Entry 5TS1 (X-ray diffraction, 2.30 A resolution); this record covers chains A and B of the 3 polymer chains in the assembly.

Chain A:
Molecule: H-2 class I histocompatibility antigen, K-D alpha chain
From: Mus musculus
UniProt: P01902 (HA1D_MOUSE); residues 2-276 here correspond to UniProt positions 23-297 (UniProt number = residue number + 21)
Sequence (275 residues; each row starts with the number of its first residue):
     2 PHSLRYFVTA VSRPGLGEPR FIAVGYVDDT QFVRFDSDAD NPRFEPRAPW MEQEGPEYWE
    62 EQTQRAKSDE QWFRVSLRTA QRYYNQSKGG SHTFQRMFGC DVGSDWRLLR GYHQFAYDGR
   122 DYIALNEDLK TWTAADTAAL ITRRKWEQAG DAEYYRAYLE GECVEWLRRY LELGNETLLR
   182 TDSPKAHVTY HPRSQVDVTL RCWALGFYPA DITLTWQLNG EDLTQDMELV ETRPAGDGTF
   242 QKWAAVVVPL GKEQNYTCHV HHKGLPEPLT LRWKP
Disordered / not traced: 275-276
Construct notes: conflict H114 (Gln135 in P01902), P276 (Leu297 in P01902)
Disulfides: C101-C164, C203-C259
UniProt features mapped onto this chain:
  - region: K275 (Connecting peptide)
  - glycosylation (N-linked (GlcNAc...) asparagine): N86, N176, N256

Chain B:
Molecule: Beta-2-microglobulin
From: Homo sapiens
UniProt: P61769 (B2MG_HUMAN); residues 1-99 here correspond to UniProt positions 21-119 (UniProt number = residue number + 20)
Sequence (100 residues; row label = number of the first residue in the row; numbering starts at 0):
     0 MIQRTPKIQV YSRHPAENGK SNFLNCYVSG FHPSDIEVDL LKNGERIEKV EHSDLSFSKD
    60 WSFYLLYYTE FTPTEKDEYA CRVNHVTLSQ PKIVKWDRDM
Construct notes: initiating methionine (0)
Disulfides: C25-C80
UniProt features mapped onto this chain:
  - modified residue: Q2 (Pyrrolidone carboxylic acid)
  - glycosylation: I1 (N-linked (Glc) (glycation) isoleucine), K19 (N-linked (Glc) (glycation) lysine), K41 (N-linked (Glc) (glycation) lysine), K48 (N-linked (Glc) (glycation) lysine), K58 (N-linked (Glc) (glycation) lysine), K91 (N-linked (Glc) (glycation) lysine), K94 (N-linked (Glc) (glycation) lysine)

Chain A / chain B interface:
Contacting residue pairs - 54 pairs, chain A then chain B:
  F8(A) with S55(B); F56(B)
  V9(A) with F56(B)
  T10(A) with F56(B); F62(B)
  V12(A) with S33(B)
  V25(A) with D53(B); L54(B)
  Y27(A) with S55(B); Y63(B)
  Q32(A) with D53(B), hydrogen bond
  R35(A) with D53(B), salt bridge
  R48(A) with D53(B), salt bridge
  H93(A) with M0(B)
  T94(A) with H31(B)
  Q96(A) with H31(B), hydrogen bond; F56(B); W60(B), hydrogen bond (side chain-backbone); F62(B)
  R97(A) with F56(B)
  M98(A) with W60(B)
  Q115(A) with W60(B)
  F116(A) with W60(B)
  A117(A) with W60(B), hydrophobic
  D119(A) with M0(B); I1(B), hydrogen bond (backbone-backbone); H31(B)
  G120(A) with I1(B); R3(B); H31(B), hydrogen bond (backbone-side chain)
  R121(A) with M0(B); I1(B)
  D122(A) with W60(B), hydrogen bond
  H192(A) with D98(B), salt bridge
  R202(A) with D98(B), hydrogen bond (side chain-backbone); M99(B)
  W204(A) with D98(B)
  V231(A) with Q8(B)
  E232(A) with K6(B), salt bridge; Q8(B); S28(B), hydrogen bond
  R234(A) with Y10(B)
  P235(A) with Y10(B), hydrogen bond (backbone-side chain); N24(B); Y26(B)
  A236(A) with R12(B), hydrogen bond (backbone-side chain); N24(B), hydrogen bond (backbone-side chain)
  G237(A) with R12(B), hydrogen bond (backbone-side chain)
  D238(A) with R12(B); H13(B), salt bridge
  Q242(A) with Y10(B); S11(B), hydrogen bond (side chain-backbone); R12(B), hydrogen bond (side chain-backbone)
  W244(A) with M99(B)
Also at the interface, not in a pair above, chain A (37 interface residues in all): I23, S92, Y113, T233
Also at the interface, not in a pair above, chain B (26 interface residues in all): K58, D59, L65

Overview:
Chain A and chain B form an interface of 37 and 26 residues respectively, with 14 hydrogen bonds and 5 salt
bridges. Among the polar pairs are R35(A)-D53(B), R48(A)-D53(B) and H192(A)-D98(B).
Chain A is H-2 class I histocompatibility antigen, K-D alpha chain (Mus musculus) and chain B is
Beta-2-microglobulin (Homo sapiens); the structure, Crystal structure of MHC-I H2-KD complexed with peptides
of Mycobacterial tuberculosis (YYQSGLSIV), was determined by X-ray diffraction (same publication as 5TRZ).
